Entry 8CE5 (electron microscopy, 3.62 A resolution); this record covers chains A and a of the 6 polymer chains in the assembly.

# Chain A (and a)
Protein: Cytochrome c biogenesis ATP-binding export protein CcmA
Source organism: Escherichia coli K-12
Notes: EC 7.6.2.5; chain a of this document is another copy of the same molecule, construct and numbering; everything in this record applies to it too
UniProt: P33931 (CCMA_ECOLI); residues 1-207 here = UniProt positions 1-207
Amino-acid sequence (218 residues; row label = number of the first residue in the row; numbers below 1 keep their minus sign (Met-10 is residue -10)):
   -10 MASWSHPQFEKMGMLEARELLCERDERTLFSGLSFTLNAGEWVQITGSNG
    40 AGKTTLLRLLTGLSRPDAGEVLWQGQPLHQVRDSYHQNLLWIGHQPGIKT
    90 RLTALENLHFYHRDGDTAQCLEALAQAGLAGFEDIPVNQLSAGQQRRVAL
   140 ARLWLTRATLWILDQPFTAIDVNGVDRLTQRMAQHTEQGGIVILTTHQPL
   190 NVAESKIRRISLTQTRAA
Not modelled in the structure: -10 to 1, 204-207 (chain a: -10 to 0, 204-207)
Differences from the reference sequence: initiating methionine (-10); expression tag (-9 to 0); conflict Gln154 (Glu in P33931)
Ion coordination: Mg2+: Thr43 (together with ATP)
Small-molecule neighbours:
  - ATP (adenosine-5'-triphosphate), molecule 1: Cys11, Arg13, Arg16, Leu18, Ser37, Asn38, Gly39, Ala40, Gly41, Lys42, Thr43, Thr44, His83, His186
  - ATP, molecule 2: Asn127, Gln128, Leu129, Ser130, Ala131, Gly132, Gln133, Ala158
Curated features (UniProtKB/Swiss-Prot):
  - binding site (ATP): Gly36 to Thr43
From the paper describing this entry:
  - binding site for ATP: Ser130
  - Mg2+ coordination: His83

# How chain A and chain a interact
Pairs across the interface (32):
  Asp14(A) with Ile124(a); Gln128(a)
  Arg16(A) with Phe121(a); Ile124(a)
  Ser37(A) with Asp160(a), hydrogen bond
  Asn38(A) with Gly132(a), hydrogen bond (side chain-backbone); Gln133(a); Arg136(a); Ala158(a); Ile159(a); Asp160(a)
  Gly39(A) with Gln133(a)
  Phe121(A) with Arg16(a)
  Gly132(A) with Asn38(a)
  Gln133(A) with Asn38(a); Gly39(a)
  Arg136(A) with Asn38(a)
  Gln154(A) with Ala158(a)
  Thr157(A) with Thr157(a)
  Ala158(A) with Asn38(a), hydrogen bond (backbone-side chain); Gln154(a); His186(a)
  Ile159(A) with His186(a)
  Asp160(A) with Ser37(a), hydrogen bond; Asn38(a), hydrogen bond (side chain-backbone); Lys42(a), salt bridge; His186(a), salt bridge
  Val161(A) with His186(a)
  His186(A) with Ala158(a); Ile159(a); Asp160(a)
  Gln187(A) with Gln187(a)
Also at the interface, not in a pair above, chain A (19 interface residues in all): Ile124, Ala131
Also at the interface, not in a pair above, chain a (22 interface residues in all): Asp14, Gly36, His83, Ser130

# Summary
Chain A and chain a form an interface of 19 and 22 residues respectively, with 5 hydrogen bonds and 2 salt
bridges. Polar contacts include Asp160(A)-Lys42(a), Asp160(A)-His186(a) and Ser37(A)-Asp160(a). Ligands of
chain A: ATP. UniProt lists 8 ATP-binding residues on chain A. From the paper: a binding site for ATP at
Ser130(A); Mg2+ coordination by His83(A).
Chain A and chain a are both Cytochrome c biogenesis ATP-binding export protein CcmA (Escherichia coli K-12);
the structure, Cytochrome c maturation complex CcmABCD, E154Q, ATP-bound, was determined by electron
microscopy (same publication as 8CE1, 8CE8 and 8CEA).
